9K07 - chains R and A of the 6 polymer chains in the assembly; structure by electron microscopy, 2.83 A resolution.

Chain R:
Molecule: Bombesin receptor subtype-3, Oplophorus-luciferin 2-monooxygenase catalytic subunit
Organism: Homo sapiens
Notes: EC 1.13.12.13
UniProtKB: chimeric construct of P32247, Q9GV45: residues 1-399 from P32247 (BRS3_HUMAN) positions 1-399 (same numbers); residues 416-571 from Q9GV45 positions 28-183 (UniProt number = residue number - 388)
Amino-acid sequence (612 residues; each row starts with the number of its first residue; numbers below 1 keep their minus sign (Met-15 is residue -15)):
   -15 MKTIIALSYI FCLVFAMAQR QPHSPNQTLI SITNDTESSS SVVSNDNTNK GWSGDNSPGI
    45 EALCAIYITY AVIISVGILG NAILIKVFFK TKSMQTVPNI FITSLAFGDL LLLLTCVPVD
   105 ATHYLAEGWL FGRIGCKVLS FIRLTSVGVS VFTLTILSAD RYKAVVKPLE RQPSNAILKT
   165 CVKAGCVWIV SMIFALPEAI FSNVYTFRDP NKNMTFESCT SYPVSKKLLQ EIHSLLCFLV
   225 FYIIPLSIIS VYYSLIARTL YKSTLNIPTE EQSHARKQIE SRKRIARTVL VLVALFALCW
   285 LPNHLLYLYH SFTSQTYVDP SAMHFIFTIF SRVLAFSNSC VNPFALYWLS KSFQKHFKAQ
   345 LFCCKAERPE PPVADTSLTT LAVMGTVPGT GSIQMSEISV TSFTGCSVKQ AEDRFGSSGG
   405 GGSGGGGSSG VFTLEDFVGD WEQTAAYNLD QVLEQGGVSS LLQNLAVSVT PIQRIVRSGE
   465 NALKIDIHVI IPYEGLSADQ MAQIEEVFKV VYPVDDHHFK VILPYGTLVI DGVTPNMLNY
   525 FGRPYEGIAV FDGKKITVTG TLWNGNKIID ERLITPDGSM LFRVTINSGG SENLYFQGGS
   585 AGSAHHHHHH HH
Disordered / not traced: -15 to 47, 186-203, 298-304, 346-596
Differences from the reference sequence: initiating methionine (-15); expression tag (-14 to 0, 572-596); linker (400-415); conflict Glu419 (Ala31 in Q9GV45), Glu426 (Gln38 in Q9GV45), Ala430 (Gly42 in Q9GV45), 25 further conflict positions vs the reference (Q9GV45) not listed
UniProt features mapped onto this chain:
  - lipidation: Cys347 (S-palmitoyl cysteine)
  - glycosylation (N-linked (GlcNAc...) asparagine): Asn10, Asn18
Ligand contacts: A1EL6 ([(1S)-1-[1,4-dimethoxy-8-nitroso-5-(oxidanylamino)naphthalen-2-yl]-2,2-dimethyl-but-3-enyl] furan-2-carboxylate): Leu96, Cys100, Arg127, Leu128, Val131, Thr204, Ser205, His217, Cys221, Phe225, Trp284, Asn287, His288, Tyr291, Arg316, Ala319, Phe320

Chain A:
Molecule: Guanine nucleotide-binding protein G(i) subunit alpha-2, Guanine nucleotide-binding protein G(s) subunit alpha isoforms short
Organism: Homo sapiens
Notes: EC 3.6.5.-
UniProtKB: chimeric construct of P04899, P63092: residues 1-39 from P04899 (GNAI2_HUMAN) positions 1-39 (same numbers); residues 40-57 from P63092 positions 47-64 (UniProt number = residue number + 7); residues 66-115 from P63092 positions 204-253 (UniProt number = residue number + 138); residues 116-246 from P63092 positions 264-394 (UniProt number = residue number + 148)
Amino-acid sequence (246 residues; each row starts with the number of its first residue):
     1 MGSTVSAEDK AAAERSKMID KNLREDGEKA RRTLRLLLLG ADNSGKSTIV KQMRILHGGS
    61 GGSGGTSGIF ETKFQVDKVN FHMFDVGGQR DERRKWIQCF NDVTAIIFVV DSSDYNRLQE
   121 ALNDFKSIWN NRWLRTISVI LFLNKQDLLA EKVLAGKSKI EDYFPEFARY TTPEDATPEP
   181 GEDPRVTRAK YFIRKEFVDI STASGDGRHI CYPHFTCAVD TENARRIFND CKDIILQMNL
   241 REYNLV
Disordered / not traced: 1-4, 52-67, 88-92, 174-182
Differences from the reference sequence: conflict Ser3 (Cys in P04899), Arg31 (Ala in P04899), Thr33 (Glu in P04899), 20 further conflict positions vs the reference (P63092) not listed; linker (58-65)
UniProt features mapped onto this chain:
  - lipidation: Gly2 (N-myristoyl glycine)

Chain R / chain A interface:
Pairs across the interface (48; chain R residue first):
  Pro82(R) with Glu242(A)
  Asn83(R) with Asn244(A), hydrogen bond
  Asp144(R) with Tyr243(A), hydrogen bond
  Arg145(R) with Leu245(A)
  Ala148(R) with Asn239(A), hydrogen bond (backbone-side chain); Tyr243(A)
  Val149(R) with Leu236(A); Leu240(A), hydrophobic
  Pro152(R) with Ile235(A); Leu236(A), hydrophobic; Asn239(A), hydrogen bond (backbone-side chain)
  Leu153(R) with Val79(A), hydrophobic; Phe228(A), hydrophobic; Ile235(A), hydrophobic
  Arg155(R) with Arg31(A), hydrogen bond (side chain-backbone); Leu34(A); Ile235(A)
  Asn250(R) with Asn229(A)
  Pro252(R) with Ile210(A); Tyr212(A), hydrophobic
  Glu255(R) with Lys195(A); Val198(A)
  Gln256(R) with Thr202(A)
  Ser257(R) with Thr202(A)
  His258(R) with Trp129(A); Ser201(A), hydrogen bond (side chain-backbone); Thr202(A); Ser204(A); Gly207(A); His209(A), hydrogen bond (side chain-backbone); Ile210(A)
  Lys261(R) with Asp206(A)
  Gln262(R) with Ile210(A); Asp233(A); Gln237(A)
  Arg266(R) with Asp233(A), salt bridge; Leu236(A); Gln237(A), hydrogen bond
  Arg268(R) with Val246(A), hydrogen bond (side chain-backbone)
  Ile269(R) with Leu245(A); Val246(A), hydrophobic
  Leu330(R) with Asn244(A)
  Leu333(R) with Asn244(A); Leu245(A); Val246(A)
  Ser334(R) with Asn244(A); Val246(A)
  Lys335(R) with Val246(A)
Interface residues without a listed pair, chain R (31 interface residues in all): Gln156, Ser158, Asn159, Leu244, Ser247, Ile251, Glu254
Interface residues without a listed pair, chain A (32 interface residues in all): Arg24, Thr33, Arg194, Cys211, Lys232

Overview:
Chain R and chain A form an interface of 31 and 32 residues respectively; the contacts include 9 hydrogen
bonds and 1 salt bridge. Among the polar pairs are Arg266(R)-Asp233(A), Asn83(R)-Asn244(A) and
Asp144(R)-Tyr243(A). Bound to chain R: compound A1EL6.
Chain R is Bombesin receptor subtype-3, Oplophorus-luciferin 2-monooxygenase catalytic subunit and chain A is
Guanine nucleotide-binding protein G(i) subunit alpha-2, Guanine nucleotide-binding protein G(s) subunit alpha
isoforms short, both from Homo sapiens; the structure, Cryo-EM structure of the DSO-5a-bound human BRS3-Gq
complex, was determined by electron microscopy, deposited together with 9LWP.
